PDB entry 1ZRM | X-ray diffraction, 2.00 A resolution | chain A

== Chain A ==
Name: L-2-haloacid dehalogenase
Source organism: Pseudomonas sp
Notes: EC 3.8.1.2
UniProt: Q53464 (HAD_PSEUY); numbering as in UniProt (aligned over 1-232)
Amino-acid sequence (232 residues; each row starts with the number of its first residue):
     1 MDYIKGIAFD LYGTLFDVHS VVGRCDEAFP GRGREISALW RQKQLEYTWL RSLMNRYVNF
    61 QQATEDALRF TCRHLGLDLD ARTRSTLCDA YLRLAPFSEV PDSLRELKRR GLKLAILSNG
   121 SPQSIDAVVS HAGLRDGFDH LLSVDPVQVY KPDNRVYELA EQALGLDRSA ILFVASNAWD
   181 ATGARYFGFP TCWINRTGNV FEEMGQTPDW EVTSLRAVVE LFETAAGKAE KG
Not modelled in the structure: 1-2, 223-232
Construct notes: engineered mutation Ala175 (Ser in Q53464)
Small-molecule neighbours: butanoic acid (BUA): Asp10, Leu11, Tyr12, Arg41, Leu45, Leu117, Ser118, Asn119, Lys151, Asn177, Trp179, Asp180
UniProt features mapped onto this chain:
  - active site: Asp10 (Nucleophile)
  - binding site (an (S)-2-haloacid): Leu11, Tyr12, Arg41, Ser118, Asn119
  - site (Important for catalytic activity): Thr14, Lys151, Tyr157

== In short ==
Bound to chain A: butanoic acid. From UniProt: active-site residue Asp10 and 5 (S)-2-haloacid-binding
residues.
Chain A is L-2-haloacid dehalogenase (Pseudomonas sp); the structure, Crystal structure of the reaction
intermediate of L-2-haloacid dehalogenase with 2-chloro-N-butyrate, was determined by X-ray diffraction,
deposited together with 1ZRN.
